Entry 8Q5D (X-ray diffraction, 3.20 A resolution); this record covers chains A and B of the 3 polymer chains in the assembly.

[Chain A]
Name: Reticulocyte-binding protein homolog 5
From: Plasmodium falciparum 3D7
UniProtKB: Q8IFM5 (RH5_PLAF7); the construct lacks a stretch of the UniProt sequence and is renumbered around it, so the offset changes along the chain: 140-241 = UniProt 140-241; 291-297 = UniProt 242-248; 298-526 = UniProt 298-526
Amino-acid sequence (338 residues; row label = number of the first residue in the row; note: 49 numbers in that range are skipped by the numbering (no residue carries them; nothing is unmodelled there)):
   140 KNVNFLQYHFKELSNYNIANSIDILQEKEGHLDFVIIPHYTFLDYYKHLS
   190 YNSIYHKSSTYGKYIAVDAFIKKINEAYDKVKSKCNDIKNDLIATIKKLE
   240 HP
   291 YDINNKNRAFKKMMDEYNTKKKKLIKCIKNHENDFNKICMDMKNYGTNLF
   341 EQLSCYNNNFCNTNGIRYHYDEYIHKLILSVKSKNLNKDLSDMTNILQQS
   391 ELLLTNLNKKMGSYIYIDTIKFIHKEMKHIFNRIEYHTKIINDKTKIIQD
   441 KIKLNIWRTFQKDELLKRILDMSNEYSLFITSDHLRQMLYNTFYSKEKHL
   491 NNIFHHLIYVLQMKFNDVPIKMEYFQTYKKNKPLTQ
Disordered / not traced: 140-156, 291-299, 399-403, 503-526
Sequence notes: engineered mutation Y203 (Cys in Q8IFM5), A216 (Thr in Q8IFM5), A299 (Thr in Q8IFM5)
UniProt features mapped onto this chain:
  - site: K140, N141 (Cleavage)
  - glycosylation: N214 (N-linked (GlcNAc...) asparagine)
Cystine bridges: C224-C317, C345-C351

[Chain B]
Name: Monoclonal antibody MAD10-466 heavy chain
From: Homo sapiens
Notes: antibody fragment or engineered binder
Amino-acid sequence (221 residues; numbered 1 to 221; the number before each row is that of its first residue):
     1 QVQLVQSGAEVKKPGSSVKVSCKVSGGTFRSYAINWVRQAPGQGLEWMGR
    51 IIPIFGTANYAQKFQGRVTITADESTSTAYMELSSLRSEDTAVYYCARHG
   101 YSSGLDIWGQGTMVTVSSASTKGPSVFPLAPSSKSTSGGTAALGCLVKDY
   151 FPEPVTVSWNSGALTSGVHTFPAVLQSSGLYSLSSVVTVPSSSLGTQTYI
   201 CNVNHKPSNTKVDKKVEPKSC
Disordered / not traced: 1, 133-138, 219-221
Cystine bridges: C22-C96, C145-C201

[Chain A / chain B interface]
Pairs across the interface - 28 pairs, chain A then chain B:
  Y200(A) - Y101(B)
  N352(A) - S103(B)
  N354(A) - Y101(B)
  N354(A) - S103(B)  hydrogen bond
  R357(A) - S31(B)
  R357(A) - H99(B)
  R357(A) - G100(B)  hydrogen bond (side chain-backbone)
  R357(A) - Y101(B)
  Y358(A) - Y101(B)  hydrophobic
  Y360(A) - I54(B)  hydrophobic
  D361(A) - R30(B)
  D361(A) - S31(B)  hydrogen bond
  D361(A) - Y32(B)
  D361(A) - Y101(B)  hydrogen bond
  H365(A) - T28(B)  hydrogen bond
  H365(A) - R30(B)
  L369(A) - T28(B)
  I442(A) - I54(B)  hydrophobic
  K443(A) - I54(B)  hydrogen bond (side chain-backbone)
  K443(A) - F55(B)
  I446(A) - S31(B)
  I446(A) - F55(B)
  W447(A) - S31(B)
  W447(A) - A33(B)  hydrophobic
  W447(A) - R50(B)
  W447(A) - I52(B)
  W447(A) - F55(B)
  W447(A) - H99(B)
Interface features reported in the paper:
  - epitope / paratope residues, chain A: R357(A)
  - epitope / paratope residues, chain B: I52(B), I54(B)

[Summary]
Chain A and chain B each contribute 13 residues to their interface, with 6 hydrogen bonds. Polar contacts
include N354(A)-S103(B), R357(A)-G100(B) and D361(A)-S31(B). The paper reports epitope/paratope residues
R357(A) and I52(B) among others.
Here chain A is Reticulocyte-binding protein homolog 5 (Plasmodium falciparum 3D7) and chain B is Monoclonal
antibody MAD10-466 heavy chain (Homo sapiens). Entry 8Q5D (PfRH5 bound to monoclonal antibody MAD10-466) was
determined by X-ray diffraction (same publication as 8PWU, 8PWV, 8PWW and 8PWX).
